Entry 5OA1 (electron microscopy, 4.40 A resolution (low resolution: residue-level contacts below are approximate; hydrogen-bond / salt-bridge calls are withheld)); this record covers chains D and G of the 34 polymer chains in the assembly.

# Chain D
Molecule: DNA-directed RNA polymerase I subunit RPA14
Organism: Saccharomyces cerevisiae S288C
Reference sequence: P50106 (RPA14_YEAST); residue numbers follow UniProt; this construct covers 1-137
Sequence (137 residues; numbered 1 to 137; the number before each row is that of its first residue):
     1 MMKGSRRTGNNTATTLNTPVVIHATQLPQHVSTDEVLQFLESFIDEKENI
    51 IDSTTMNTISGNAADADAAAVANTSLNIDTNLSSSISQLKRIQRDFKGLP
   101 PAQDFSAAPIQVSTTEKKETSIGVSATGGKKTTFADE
Not modelled in the structure: 1-11, 50-79, 101-137
UniProt features mapped onto this chain:
  - modified residue: Ser121 (Phosphoserine)

# Chain G
Molecule: DNA-directed RNA polymerase I subunit RPA43
Organism: Saccharomyces cerevisiae S288C
Reference sequence: P46669 (RPA43_YEAST); residue numbers follow UniProt; this construct covers 1-326
Sequence (326 residues; each row starts with the number of its first residue):
     1 MSQVKRANENRETARFIKKHKKQVTNPIDEKNGTSNCIVRVPIALYVSLA
    51 PMYLENPLQGVMKQHLNPLVMKYNNKVGGVVLGYEGLKILDADPLSKEDT
   101 SEKLIKITPDTPFGFTWCHVNLYVWQPQVGDVLEGYIFIQSASHIGLLIH
   151 DAFNASIKKNNIPVDWTFVHNDVEEDADVINTDENNGNNNNEDNKDSNGG
   201 SNSLGKFSFGNRSLGHWVDSNGEPIDGKLRFTVRNVHTTGRVVSVDGTLI
   251 SDADEEGNGYNSSRSQAESLPIVSNKKIVFDDEVSIENKESHKELDLPEV
   301 KEDNGSEIVYEENTSESNDGESSDSD
Not modelled in the structure: 1-7, 96-98, 175-213, 252-326
UniProt features mapped onto this chain:
  - modified residue (Phosphoserine): Ser244, Ser251, Ser265, Ser269, Ser285

# Chain D / chain G interface
Pairs across the interface (78; chain D residue first):
  Thr15(D) with Ser48(G); His65(G)
  Leu16(D) with Ser48(G); Gln64(G); His65(G); Phe113(G)
  Asn17(D) with Gln64(G); His65(G)
  Thr18(D) with His65(G)
  Pro19(D) with Tyr46(G); Val47(G); His65(G)
  Val20(D) with Tyr46(G); Phe115(G)
  Val21(D) with Ala44(G); Leu45(G); Tyr46(G); Trp117(G)
  Ile22(D) with Ile43(G); Ala44(G); Asn74(G); Lys76(G)
  His23(D) with Ile43(G); Ala44(G)
  Ala24(D) with Val41(G); Pro42(G); Ile43(G)
  Thr25(D) with Pro42(G); Ile43(G)
  Gln26(D) with Val41(G); Pro42(G)
  Leu27(D) with Gln23(G); Val24(G)
  Pro28(D) with Val24(G); Val39(G); Arg40(G); Val41(G); Gln126(G)
  Gln29(D) with Val39(G); Arg40(G)
  His30(D) with Val24(G); Thr25(G); Asn26(G); Pro27(G); Asn36(G); Ile38(G); Val39(G)
  Val31(D) with Asn36(G); Ile38(G); Arg40(G)
  Val36(D) with Ile38(G)
  Phe39(D) with Gly83(G); Tyr84(G); Tyr123(G)
  Phe43(D) with Val70(G); Gly83(G); Tyr84(G)
  Lys47(D) with Met62(G); Tyr84(G)
  Thr80(D) with Lys63(G)
  Leu82(D) with Asn67(G); Val70(G)
  Ser85(D) with Val70(G); Met71(G)
  Gln88(D) with Met71(G)
  Leu89(D) with Met71(G); Leu82(G)
  Arg91(D) with His150(G); Asp151(G)
  Ile92(D) with Met71(G); Leu82(G); His150(G); Ala152(G)
  Asp95(D) with Tyr136(G); His150(G)
  Phe96(D) with Ile38(G); His150(G)
  Leu99(D) with Tyr136(G)
Other interface residues (no listed pair), chain D (32 interface residues in all): Pro100
Other interface residues (no listed pair), chain G (42 interface residues in all): Pro68, Glu85, His119, Phe153

# Overview
Chain D and chain G form an interface of 32 and 42 residues respectively.
Chain D is DNA-directed RNA polymerase I subunit RPA14 and chain G is DNA-directed RNA polymerase I subunit
RPA43, both from Saccharomyces cerevisiae S288C; the structure, RNA polymerase I pre-initiation complex, was
determined by electron microscopy.
